3ER5 - chains E and I; structure by X-ray diffraction, 1.80 A resolution.

# Chain E
Protein: Endothiapepsin
Organism: Cryphonectria parasitica
Notes: EC 3.4.23.6
Reference sequence: P11838 (CARP_CRYPA); the construct lacks a stretch of the UniProt sequence and is renumbered around it, so the offset changes along the chain: -2 to 63 = UniProt 90-155; 64-80 = UniProt 157-173; 81-134 = UniProt 175-228; 135-159 = UniProt 230-254; 8 more segments
Amino-acid sequence (330 residues; each row starts with the number of its first residue; note: 9 numbers in that range are skipped by the numbering (no residue carries them; nothing is unmodelled there); a row labelled like 282A-282B holds insertion residues (282A, then the next letters in order); numbers below 1 keep their minus sign (Ser-2 is residue -2)):
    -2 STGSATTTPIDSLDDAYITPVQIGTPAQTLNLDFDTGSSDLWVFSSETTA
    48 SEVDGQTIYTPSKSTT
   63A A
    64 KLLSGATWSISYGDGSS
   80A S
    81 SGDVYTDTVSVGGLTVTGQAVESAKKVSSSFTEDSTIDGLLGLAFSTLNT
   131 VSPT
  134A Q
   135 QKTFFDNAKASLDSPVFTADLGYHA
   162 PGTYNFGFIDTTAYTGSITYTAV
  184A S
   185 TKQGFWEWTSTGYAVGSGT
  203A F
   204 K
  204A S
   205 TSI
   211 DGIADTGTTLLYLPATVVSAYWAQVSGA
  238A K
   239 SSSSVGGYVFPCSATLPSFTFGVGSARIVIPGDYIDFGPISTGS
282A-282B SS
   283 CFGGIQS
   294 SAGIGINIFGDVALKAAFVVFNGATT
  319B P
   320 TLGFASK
Swiss-Prot annotation at these positions:
  - active site: Asp32, Ser194
Disulfide bonds: Cys250-Cys283

# Chain I
Protein: H-189
Reference sequence: P01017 (ANGT_BOVIN); residues 2-5 here correspond to UniProt positions 6-9 (UniProt number = residue number + 4)
Amino-acid sequence (10 residues; numbered 1 to 10; the number before each row is that of its first residue):
     1 PHPFHXVIHK
Modified / non-standard residues: STA (statine) at position 6

# Interface between chain E and chain I
Pairs across the interface (40; chain E residue first):
  Ile7(E) - Phe4(I)  hydrophobic
  Leu10(E) - Pro1(I)
  Asp12(E) - Pro1(I)
  Asp12(E) - His2(I)  hydrogen bond (side chain-backbone)
  Asp12(E) - Pro3(I)
  Asp12(E) - Phe4(I)
  Asp30(E) - STA_6(I)
  Asp32(E) - STA_6(I)
  Gly34(E) - STA_6(I)
  Gly34(E) - Val7(I)  hydrogen bond (backbone-backbone)
  Ile73(E) - Val7(I)  hydrophobic
  Ser74(E) - Val7(I)
  Ser74(E) - Ile8(I)  hydrogen bond (backbone-backbone)
  Tyr75(E) - His5(I)
  Tyr75(E) - STA_6(I)
  Tyr75(E) - Val7(I)
  Tyr75(E) - Ile8(I)
  Gly76(E) - His5(I)  hydrogen bond (backbone-backbone)
  Gly76(E) - STA_6(I)  hydrogen bond (backbone-backbone)
  Gly76(E) - Ile8(I)
  Asp77(E) - Phe4(I)
  Asp77(E) - His5(I)  hydrogen bond (side chain-backbone)
  Asp77(E) - STA_6(I)
  Asp114(E) - His2(I)  salt bridge
  Asp114(E) - Phe4(I)
  Ile117(E) - Phe4(I)  hydrophobic
  Leu120(E) - STA_6(I)
  Leu128(E) - Val7(I)  hydrophobic
  Phe189(E) - Val7(I)
  Asp215(E) - STA_6(I)
  Gly217(E) - Phe4(I)
  Gly217(E) - His5(I)
  Gly217(E) - STA_6(I)  hydrogen bond (backbone-backbone)
  Thr218(E) - Phe4(I)
  Thr218(E) - His5(I)
  Thr218(E) - STA_6(I)  hydrogen bond (side chain-backbone)
  Thr219(E) - Pro3(I)
  Thr219(E) - Phe4(I)  hydrogen bond (side chain-backbone)
  Ile297(E) - His5(I)
  Ile301(E) - His5(I)
Interface residues without a listed pair, chain E (28 interface residues in all): Ala13, Ser35, Ser79, Phe111, Leu220, Pro277

# Summary
Chain E and chain I form an interface of 28 and 8 residues respectively; the contacts include 9 hydrogen bonds
and 1 salt bridge. Polar pairs include Asp114(E)-His2(I), Asp12(E)-His2(I) and Asp77(E)-His5(I). Curated
annotation (UniProt) lists active-site residues Asp32(E) and Ser194(E) on chain E.
Chain E is Endothiapepsin (Cryphonectria parasitica) and chain I is H-189; the structure, The active site of
aspartic proteinases, was determined by X-ray diffraction.
